PDB entry 6SPE | electron microscopy, 3.60 A resolution | chains a and k of the 21 polymer chains in the assembly

Chain a:
Molecule: 16S ribosomal RNA
Source organism: Pseudomonas aeruginosa
Sequence (1526 nucleotides; each row starts with the number of its first residue):
     2 AACUGAAGAG UUUGAUCAUG GCUCAGAUUG AACGCUGGCG GCAGGCCUAA CACAUGCAAG
    62 UCGAGCGGAU AAAGGGAGCU UGCUCCUGGA UUCAGCGGCG GACGGGUGAG UAAUGCCUAG
   122 GAAUCUGCCU GGUAGUGGGG GAUAACGUCC GGAAACGGGC GCUAAUACCG CAUACGUCCU
   182 GAGGGAGAAA GUGGGGGAUC UUCGGACCUC ACGCUAUCAG AUGAGCCUAG GUCGGAUUAG
   242 CUAGUUGGUG GGGUAAAGGC CUACCAAGGC GACGAUCCGU AACUGGUCUG AGAGGAUGAU
   302 CAGUCACACU GGAACUGAGA CACGGUCCAG ACUCCUACGG GAGGCAGCAG UGGGGAAUAU
   362 UGGACAAUGG GCGAAAGCCU GAUCCAGCCA UGCCGCGUGU GUGAAGAAGG UCUUCGGAUU
   422 GUAAAGCACU UUAAGUUGGG AGGAAGGGCA GUAAGUUAAU ACCUUGCUGU UUUGACGUUA
   482 CCAACAGAAU AAGCACCGGC UAACUUCGUG CCAGCAGCCG CGGUAAUACG AAGGGUGCAA
   542 GCGUUAAUCG GAAUUACUGG GCGUAAAGCG CGCGUAGGUG GUUCAGCAAG UUGGAUGUGA
   602 AAUCCCCGGG CUCAACCUGG GAACUGCAUC CAAAACUACU GAGCUAGAGU ACGGUAGAGG
   662 GUGGUGGAAU UUCCUGUGUA GCGGUGAAAU GCGUAGAUAU AGGAAGGAAC ACCAGUGGCG
   722 AAGGCGACCA CCUGGACUGA UACUGACACU GAGGUGCGAA AGCGUGGGGA GCAAACAGGA
   782 UUAGAUACCC UGGUAGUCCA CGCCGUAAAC GAUGUCGACU AGCCGUUGGG AUCCUUGAGA
   842 UCUUAGUGGC GCAGCUAACG CGAUAAGUCG ACCGCCUGGG GAGUACGGCC GCAAGGUUAA
   902 AACUCAAAUG AAUUGACGGG GGCCCGCACA AGCGGUGGAG CAUGUGGUUU AAUUCGAAGC
   962 AACGCGAAGA ACCUUACCUG GCCUUGACAU GCUGAGAACU UUCCAGAGAU GGAUUGGUGC
  1022 CUUCGGGAAC UCAGACACAG GUGCUGCAUG GCUGUCGUCA GCUCGUGUCG UGAGAUGUUG
  1082 GGUUAAGUCC CGUAACGAGC GCAACCCUUG UCCUUAGUUA CCAGCACCUC GGGUGGGCAC
  1142 UCUAAGGAGA CUGCCGGUGA CAAACCGGAG GAAGGUGGGG AUGACGUCAA GUCAUCAUGG
  1202 CCCUUACGGC CAGGGCUACA CACGUGCUAC AAUGGUCGGU ACAAAGGGUU GCCAAGCCGC
  1262 GAGGUGGAGC UAAUCCCAUA AAACCGAUCG UAGUCCGGAU CGCAGUCUGC AACUCGACUG
  1322 CGUGAAGUCG GAAUCGCUAG UAAUCGUGAA UCAGAAUGUC ACGGUGAAUA CGUUCCCGGG
  1382 CCUUGUACAC ACCGCCCGUC ACACCAUGGG AGUGGGUUGC UCCAGAAGUA GCUAGUCUAA
  1442 CCGCAAGGGG GACGGUUACC ACGGAGUGAU UCAUGACUGG GGUGAAGUCG UAACAAGGUA
  1502 GCCGUAGGGG AACCUGCGGC UGGAUC
Differences from the reference sequence: conflict A72 (G891104 in 1353913695)

Chain k:
Molecule: 30S ribosomal protein S11
Source organism: Pseudomonas aeruginosa
UniProtKB: E2RXU4 (E2RXU4_PSEAI); residue numbers follow UniProt; this construct covers 14-128
Chain sequence (115 residues; row label = number of the first residue in the row):
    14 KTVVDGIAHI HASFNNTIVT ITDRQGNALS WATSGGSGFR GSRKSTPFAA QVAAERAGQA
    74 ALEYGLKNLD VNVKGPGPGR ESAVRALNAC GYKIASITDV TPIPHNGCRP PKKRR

Interface between chain a and chain k:
Contacting residue pairs - 58 pairs, chain a then chain k:
  G668(a) - His118(k)  base contact
  A669(a) - Ile116(k)  hydrogen bond to the sugar
  A669(a) - Pro117(k)  base contact
  A669(a) - His118(k)  hydrogen bond to the base
  A669(a) - Gly120(k)  base contact
  A670(a) - Pro115(k)  phosphate contact
  A670(a) - Pro117(k)  sugar contact
  U671(a) - Cys121(k)  hydrogen bond to the base
  G677(a) - Gly39(k)  hydrogen bond to the base
  G677(a) - Asn40(k)  hydrogen bond to the base
  U678(a) - Asn40(k)  sugar contact
  U678(a) - Ala41(k)  hydrogen bond to the base
  G679(a) - Ala41(k)  sugar contact
  G679(a) - Trp44(k)  sugar contact
  U680(a) - Trp44(k)  hydrogen bond to the sugar
  A681(a) - Trp44(k)  sugar contact
  G682(a) - Thr46(k)  phosphate contact
  G682(a) - Gly49(k)  phosphate contact
  C683(a) - Asn29(k)  hydrogen bond to the phosphate
  C683(a) - Thr46(k)  hydrogen bond to the phosphate
  C683(a) - Gly48(k)  phosphate contact
  C683(a) - Arg53(k)  salt bridge to the phosphate
  G684(a) - Asn29(k)  hydrogen bond to the phosphate
  G684(a) - Arg53(k)  hydrogen bond to the base
  G685(a) - Asn28(k)  phosphate contact
  G685(a) - Lys57(k)  base contact
  U686(a) - Asn28(k)  hydrogen bond to the phosphate
  U686(a) - Gly54(k)  base contact
  U686(a) - Arg127(k)  phosphate contact
  G687(a) - Arg127(k)  salt bridge to the phosphate
  A689(a) - Arg53(k)  phosphate contact
  A689(a) - Gly54(k)  phosphate contact
  A700(a) - Thr33(k)  hydrogen bond to the sugar
  U701(a) - Gly39(k)  sugar contact
  U701(a) - Lys87(k)  salt bridge to the phosphate
  A702(a) - His22(k)  phosphate contact
  A702(a) - Gln38(k)  sugar contact
  A702(a) - Gly39(k)  sugar contact
  A710(a) - Asn119(k)  base contact
  A710(a) - Gly120(k)  base contact
  C711(a) - Asn119(k)  sugar contact
  A712(a) - His118(k)  sugar contact
  A771(a) - Cys121(k)  base contact
  G772(a) - Cys121(k)  sugar contact
  G772(a) - Arg122(k)  hydrogen bond to the sugar
  C773(a) - Arg122(k)  hydrogen bond to the sugar
  C773(a) - Pro123(k)  sugar contact
  C773(a) - Pro124(k)  phosphate contact
  A774(a) - Pro124(k)  phosphate contact
  A774(a) - Lys125(k)  phosphate contact
  C789(a) - Arg128(k)  sugar contact
  C790(a) - Arg127(k)  hydrogen bond to the phosphate
  C790(a) - Arg128(k)  hydrogen bond to the phosphate
  C791(a) - Arg127(k)  salt bridge to the phosphate
  U1500(a) - Arg128(k)  hydrogen bond to the base
  U1516(a) - Arg128(k)  salt bridge to the phosphate
  G1517(a) - Arg128(k)  salt bridge to the phosphate
  C1518(a) - Arg122(k)  salt bridge to the phosphate
Other interface residues (no listed pair), chain a (37 interface residues in all): A688, A698, U699, G708
Other interface residues (no listed pair), chain k (34 interface residues in all): Ser26, Ile31, Thr35, Ser55, Lys126

Overview:
37 residues of chain a face 34 of chain k across their interface; the contacts include 18 hydrogen bonds and 7
salt bridges. Polar contacts include A669(a)-His118(k), U671(a)-Cys121(k) and G677(a)-Gly39(k).
Chain a is 16S ribosomal RNA and chain k is 30S ribosomal protein S11, both from Pseudomonas aeruginosa; the
structure, Pseudomonas aeruginosa 30s ribosome from a clinical isolate, was determined by electron microscopy,
deposited together with 6SPC.
